Entry 6Y24 (X-ray diffraction, 1.86 A resolution); this record covers chain A.

Chain A:
Molecule: Far upstream element-binding protein 1
Source organism: Homo sapiens
Reference sequence: Q96AE4 (FUBP1_HUMAN); residue numbers follow UniProt; this construct covers 365-455
Sequence (93 residues; numbered 363 to 455; the number before each row is that of its first residue):
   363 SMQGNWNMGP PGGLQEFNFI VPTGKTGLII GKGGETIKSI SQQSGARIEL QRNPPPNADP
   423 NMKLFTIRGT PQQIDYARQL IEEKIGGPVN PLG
Not modelled in the structure: 363-374, 455
Differences from the reference sequence: expression tag (363-364)
UniProt features mapped onto this chain:
  - modified residue: T432 (Phosphothreonine)

In short:
Chain A is Far upstream element-binding protein 1 (Homo sapiens); the structure, Crystal structure of fourth
KH domain of FUBP1, was determined by X-ray diffraction (same publication as 6Y2C and 6Y2D).
